PDB entry 7WRJ | electron microscopy, 4.08 A resolution (low resolution: residue-level contacts below are approximate; hydrogen-bond / salt-bridge calls are withheld) | chains R and B of the 3 polymer chains in the assembly

# Chain R
Molecule: Spike protein S1
Source organism: Severe acute respiratory syndrome coronavirus 2
UniProt: P0DTC2 (SPIKE_SARS2); residue numbers follow UniProt; this construct covers 334-526
Chain sequence (193 residues; row label = number of the first residue in the row):
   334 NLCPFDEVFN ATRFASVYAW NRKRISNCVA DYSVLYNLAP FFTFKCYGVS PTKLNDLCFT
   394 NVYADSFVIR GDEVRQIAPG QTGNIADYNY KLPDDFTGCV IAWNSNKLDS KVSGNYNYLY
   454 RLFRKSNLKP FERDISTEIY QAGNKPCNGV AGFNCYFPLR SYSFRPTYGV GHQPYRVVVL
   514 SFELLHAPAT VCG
Not modelled in the structure: 516-521
Differences from the reference sequence: conflict Asp339 (Gly in P0DTC2), Leu371 (Ser in P0DTC2), Pro373 (Ser in P0DTC2), Phe375 (Ser in P0DTC2), Asn417 (Lys in P0DTC2), Lys440 (Asn in P0DTC2), Ser446 (Gly in P0DTC2), Asn477 (Ser in P0DTC2), Lys478 (Thr in P0DTC2), Ala484 (Glu in P0DTC2), Arg493 (Gln in P0DTC2), Ser496 (Gly in P0DTC2), Arg498 (Gln in P0DTC2), Tyr501 (Asn in P0DTC2), His505 (Tyr in P0DTC2)
Swiss-Prot annotation at these positions:
  - region: Arg403 to Asp405 (Integrin-binding motif), Asn448 to Phe456 (Immunodominant HLA epitope recognized by the CD8+)
  - glycosylation: Asn343 (N-linked (GlcNAc...) (complex) asparagine)
Disulfide bonds: Cys336-Cys361, Cys379-Cys432, Cys391-Cys525
Covalent attachments: N-acetylglucosamine (NAG) linked to Asn343
From the paper describing this entry:
  - mutagenesis - N439S, N439T: abolished binding to BD55-4637
  - mutagenesis - E340D, R346T: decreased binding to SA58
  - mutagenesis - E340K, K444E: abolished binding to SA58

# Chain B
Molecule: BD55-4637L
Source organism: Homo sapiens
Chain sequence (235 residues; each row starts with the number of its first residue; numbers below 1 keep their minus sign (Met-18 is residue -18)):
   -18 MGWSCIILFL VATATGVHSQ SVLTQPPSAS GTPGQRVTIS CSGSSSNIGR NTVNWYQHLP
    42 GTVPKLLIYH NNHRPSGVPG RFSGSKSGTS ASLAISGLQS EDEADYYCET WDDSLSGVVF
   102 GAGTRLTVLG QPKAAPSVTL FPPSSEELQA NKATLVCLIS DFYPGAVTVA WKADSSPVKA
   162 GVETTTPSKQ SNNKYAASSY LSLTPEQWKS HRSYSCQVTH EGSTVEKTVA PTECS
Not modelled in the structure: -18 to 3, 110-216
Disulfide bonds: Cys22-Cys89

# Chain R / chain B interface
Pairs across the interface (11; chain R residue first):
  Thr500(R) with Trp92(B); Asp93(B); Asp94(B)
  Tyr501(R) with Arg31(B); Trp92(B); Asp94(B)
  Gly502(R) with Asn32(B); Trp92(B); Asp94(B)
  His505(R) with Arg31(B); Asn32(B)
Also at the interface, not in a pair above, chain B (6 interface residues in all): Ser97

# Overview
The interface between chain R and chain B involves 4 residues on one side and 6 on the other.
N-acetylglucosamine is covalently linked to Asn343(R). From the paper: N439S and N439T of chain R abolish
binding to BD55-4637; E340D and R346T of chain R reduce binding to SA58; 6 substitutions were tested in all.
Here chain R is Spike protein S1 (Severe acute respiratory syndrome coronavirus 2) and chain B is BD55-4637L
(Homo sapiens). Entry 7WRJ (Local CryoEM structure of the SARS-CoV-2 S6P(B.1.1.529) in complex with BD55-4637
Fab) was determined by electron microscopy.
